Entry 8VD8 (electron microscopy, 3.20 A resolution); this record covers chains A and B.

# Chain A
Name: Portal protein
Organism: Dubowvirus dv80alpha
Chain sequence (511 residues; each row starts with the number of its first residue):
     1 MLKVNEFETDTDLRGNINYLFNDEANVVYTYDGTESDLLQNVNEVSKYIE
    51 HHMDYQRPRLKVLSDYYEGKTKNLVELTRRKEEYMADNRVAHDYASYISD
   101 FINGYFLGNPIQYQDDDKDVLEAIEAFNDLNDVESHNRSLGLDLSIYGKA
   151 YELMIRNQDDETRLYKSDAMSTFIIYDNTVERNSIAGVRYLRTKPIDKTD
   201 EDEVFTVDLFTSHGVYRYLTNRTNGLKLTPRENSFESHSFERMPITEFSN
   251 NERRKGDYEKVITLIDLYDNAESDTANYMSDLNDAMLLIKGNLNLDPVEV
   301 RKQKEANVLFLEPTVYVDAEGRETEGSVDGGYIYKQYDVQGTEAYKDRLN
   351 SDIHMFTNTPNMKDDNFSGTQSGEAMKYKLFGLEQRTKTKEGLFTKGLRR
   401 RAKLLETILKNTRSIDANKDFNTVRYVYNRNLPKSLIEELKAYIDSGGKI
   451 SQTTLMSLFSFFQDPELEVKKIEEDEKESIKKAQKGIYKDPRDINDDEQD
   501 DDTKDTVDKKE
Unresolved in the structure: 1-15, 482-511
Reported in the primary citation:
  - conformationally variable residues (helix shift): Gly382

# Chain B
Name: Connector
Organism: Dubowvirus dv80alpha
Chain sequence (110 residues; numbered 1 to 110; the number before each row is that of its first residue):
     1 MTTLADVKKRIGLKDEKQDEQLEEIIKSCESQLLSMLPIEVEQIPERFSY
    51 MIKEVAVKRYNRIGAEGMTSEAVDGRSNAYELNDFKEYEAIIDNYFNART
   101 RTKKGRAVFF
Unresolved in the structure: 1-90

# Chain A / chain B interface
Pairs across the interface - 45 pairs, chain A then chain B:
  Leu287(A) with Phe109(B), hydrophobic
  Asn292(A) with Lys104(B); Gly105(B)
  Leu293(A) with Lys104(B); Gly105(B); Arg106(B)
  Asn294(A) with Lys104(B), hydrogen bond; Gly105(B), hydrogen bond (backbone-backbone); Arg106(B); Ala107(B), hydrogen bond (backbone-backbone)
  Leu295(A) with Ala107(B), hydrophobic
  Glu299(A) with Val108(B); Phe109(B), hydrogen bond (side chain-backbone); Phe110(B)
  Gln303(A) with Phe109(B)
  Ala306(A) with Phe109(B)
  Val308(A) with Val108(B); Phe109(B); Phe110(B)
  Leu309(A) with Val108(B); Phe109(B), hydrophobic
  Phe310(A) with Arg106(B); Ala107(B); Val108(B), hydrogen bond (backbone-backbone); Phe110(B), hydrophobic
  Leu311(A) with Arg106(B); Ala107(B), hydrophobic
  Glu312(A) with Lys103(B), salt bridge; Gly105(B); Arg106(B), salt bridge
  Pro313(A) with Gly105(B)
  Thr314(A) with Thr102(B); Lys103(B); Lys104(B); Gly105(B), hydrogen bond (side chain-backbone)
  Val315(A) with Thr102(B); Lys103(B), hydrogen bond (backbone-backbone)
  Tyr316(A) with Thr102(B)
  Val317(A) with Thr100(B); Arg101(B); Thr102(B), hydrogen bond (backbone-side chain)
  Ala319(A) with Arg99(B), hydrogen bond (backbone-side chain)
  Glu320(A) with Arg99(B)
  Gly321(A) with Arg99(B)
  Glu323(A) with Thr100(B), hydrogen bond
Interface residues without a listed pair, chain A (25 interface residues in all): Ile289, Val300, Asn307

# In short
25 residues of chain A and 12 residues of chain B are in contact; the contacts include 10 hydrogen bonds and 2
salt bridges. Polar pairs include Glu312(A)-Lys103(B), Glu312(A)-Arg106(B) and Asn294(A)-Lys104(B). The paper
reports conformational variability at Gly382(A).
Here chain A is Portal protein and chain B is Connector, both from Dubowvirus dv80alpha. Entry 8VD8 (SaPI1
portal structure in mature capsids containing DNA) was determined by electron microscopy together with 8V8B,
8VD4, 8VD5, 8VDC and 8VDE from the same study.
